6RO0 - chains G and J of the 12 polymer chains in the assembly; structure by X-ray diffraction, 2.13 A resolution.

== Chain G ==
Molecule: Pertussis toxin subunit 1
From: Bordetella pertussis
Reference sequence: T1SR96 (T1SR96_BORPT); residues -33 to 235 here correspond to UniProt positions 1-269 (UniProt number = residue number + 34)
Amino-acid sequence (269 residues; row label = number of the first residue in the row; numbers below 1 keep their minus sign (Met-33 is residue -33)):
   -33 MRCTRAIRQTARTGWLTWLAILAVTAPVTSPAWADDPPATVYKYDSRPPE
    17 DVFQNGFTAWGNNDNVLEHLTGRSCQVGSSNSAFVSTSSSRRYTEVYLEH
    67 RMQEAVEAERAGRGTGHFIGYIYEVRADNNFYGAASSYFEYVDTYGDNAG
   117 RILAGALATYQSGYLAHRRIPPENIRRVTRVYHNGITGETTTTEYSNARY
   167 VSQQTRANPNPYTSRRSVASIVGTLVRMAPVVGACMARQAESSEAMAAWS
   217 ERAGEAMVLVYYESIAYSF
Not modelled in the structure: -33 to 1, 210-221
Construct notes: engineered mutation Lys9 (Arg43 in T1SR96), Gly129 (Glu163 in T1SR96)
Disulfides: Cys41-Cys201
Reported in the primary citation:
  - mutagenesis - R9K/E129G: decreased catalytic activity (citing earlier work)
  - mutagenesis - R9K/E129G: increased stability (proposed by the authors, not directly observed)

== Chain J ==
Molecule: Islet-activating protein S4
From: Bordetella pertussis
Reference sequence: C0MPK8 (C0MPK8_BORPT); residues -41 to 110 here correspond to UniProt positions 1-152 (UniProt number = residue number + 42)
Amino-acid sequence (152 residues; each row starts with the number of its first residue; numbers below 1 keep their minus sign (Met-41 is residue -41)):
   -41 MLRRFPTRTTAPGQGGARRSRVRALAWLLASGAMTHLSPALADVPYVLVK
     9 TNMVVTSVAMKPYEVTPTRMLVCGIAAKLGAAASSPDAHVPFCFGKDLKR
    59 PGSSPMEVMLRAVFMQQRPLRMFLGPKQLTFEGKPALELIRMVECSGKQD
   109 CP
Not modelled in the structure: -41 to 0
Disulfides: Cys31-Cys51, Cys103-Cys109

== Chain G / chain J interface ==
Residue-residue contacts (20; chain G residue first):
  Asp113(G) with Val12(J); Thr14(J); Ala35(J); Leu37(J); Gln75(J)
  Asn114(G) with Leu37(J); Gln75(J); Pro77(J)
  Gly116(G) with Gln75(J)
  Arg117(G) with Met73(J); Gln74(J), hydrogen bond (side chain-backbone); Arg76(J)
  Ile118(G) with Phe72(J); Met73(J), hydrophobic; Gln75(J)
  Leu119(G) with Met73(J), hydrophobic
  Val188(G) with Gln74(J), hydrogen bond (backbone-side chain)
  Glu229(G) with Met73(J)
  Tyr233(G) with Arg69(J); Met73(J), hydrophobic
Interface residues without a listed pair, chain G (12 interface residues in all): Gly112, Gly189, Ala232
Interface residues without a listed pair, chain J (12 interface residues in all): Val16

== Overview ==
Chain G and chain J each contribute 12 residues to their interface; the contacts include 2 hydrogen bonds.
Polar pairs include Arg117(G)-Gln74(J) and Val188(G)-Gln74(J). The paper reports that R9K/E129G of chain G
reduce catalytic activity; R9K/E129G of chain G increase stability.
Here chain G is Pertussis toxin subunit 1 and chain J is Islet-activating protein S4, both from Bordetella
pertussis. Entry 6RO0 (Crystal structure of genetically detoxified pertussis toxin gdpt) was determined by
X-ray diffraction.
